PDB entry 7NXT | X-ray diffraction, 1.20 A resolution | chains A and P

Chain A:
Protein: 14-3-3 protein sigma
Organism: Homo sapiens
UniProt: P31947 (1433S_HUMAN); numbering as in UniProt (aligned over 1-231)
Amino-acid sequence (236 residues; row label = number of the first residue in the row; numbers below 1 keep their minus sign (Gly-4 is residue -4)):
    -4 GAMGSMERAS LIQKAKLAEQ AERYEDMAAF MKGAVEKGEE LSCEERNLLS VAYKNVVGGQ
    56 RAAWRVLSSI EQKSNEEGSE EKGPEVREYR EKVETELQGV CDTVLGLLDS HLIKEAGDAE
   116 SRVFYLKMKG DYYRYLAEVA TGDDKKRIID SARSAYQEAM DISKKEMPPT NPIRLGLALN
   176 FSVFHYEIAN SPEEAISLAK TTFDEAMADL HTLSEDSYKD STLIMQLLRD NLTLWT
Not modelled in the structure: -4 to -3, 69-77
Construct notes: expression tag (-4 to 0)
Modified / non-standard residues: Cys38 (S-hydroxycysteine; CSO)
Swiss-Prot annotation at these positions:
  - site (Interaction with phosphoserine on interacting protein): Arg56, Arg129
  - modified residue (Phosphoserine): Ser5, Ser74
Glycans and other covalent adducts: 4-(2,3-dihydro-1,4-benzoxazin-4-ylsulfonyl)benzaldehyde (UVE) linked to Lys122
Ion coordination: Mg2+ near Glu2 (its only coordinating residue here)
Small-molecule neighbours: UVE (4-(2,3-dihydro-1,4-benzoxazin-4-ylsulfonyl)benzaldehyde): Asn42, Phe119, Pro167, Ile168, Gly171, Asp215, Leu218, Ile219
What the authors report for this chain:
  - binding site for UVE: Lys122

Chain P:
Protein: Transcription factor p65
UniProt: Q04206 (TF65_HUMAN); residue numbers follow UniProt; this construct covers 39-51
Amino-acid sequence (13 residues; row label = number of the first residue in the row):
    39 EGRSAGSIPG RRS
Not modelled in the structure: 39-42
Construct notes: variant Arg49 (Glu in Q04206)
Modified / non-standard residues: Ser45 (phosphoserine; SEP)
Small-molecule neighbours: UVE (4-(2,3-dihydro-1,4-benzoxazin-4-ylsulfonyl)benzaldehyde): Ile46, Pro47, Gly48, Arg49, Arg50

Interface between chain A and chain P:
Residue-residue contacts - 26 pairs, chain A then chain P:
  Glu14(A) - Arg49(P)  salt bridge
  Asn42(A) - Arg49(P)
  Leu43(A) - Arg49(P)
  Val46(A) - Gly48(P)
  Val46(A) - Arg49(P)
  Lys49(A) - Ile46(P)
  Lys49(A) - Pro47(P)
  Lys49(A) - Gly48(P)
  Arg56(A) - Ser45(P)
  Lys122(A) - Ile46(P)
  Arg129(A) - Ser45(P)
  Tyr130(A) - Ser45(P)
  Leu174(A) - Gly44(P)
  Leu174(A) - Ser45(P)
  Leu174(A) - Ile46(P)
  Asn175(A) - Ser45(P)
  Asn175(A) - Ile46(P)  hydrogen bond (side chain-backbone)
  Val178(A) - Gly44(P)
  Glu182(A) - Ala43(P)  hydrogen bond (side chain-backbone)
  Asp215(A) - Arg50(P)  salt bridge
  Ile219(A) - Ile46(P)  hydrophobic
  Leu222(A) - Pro47(P)
  Asn226(A) - Ala43(P)
  Asn226(A) - Gly44(P)  hydrogen bond (side chain-backbone)
  Leu229(A) - Ala43(P)
  Trp230(A) - Ala43(P)  hydrophobic
Interface residues without a listed pair, chain A (20 interface residues in all): Gly171
Interface features reported in the paper:
  - pairs named by the authors: Arg49(P)-Glu14(A) (salt bridge), Arg50(P)-Asp215(A) (salt bridge)

In short:
Chain A and chain P form an interface of 20 and 8 residues respectively, with 3 hydrogen bonds and 2 salt
bridges. Among the polar pairs are Glu14(A)-Arg49(P), Asp215(A)-Arg50(P) and Asn175(A)-Ile46(P). The paper
describes salt bridges between Arg49(P) and Glu14(A) and Arg50(P) and Asp215(A). The paper reports a binding
site for UVE at Lys122(A).
Here chain A is 14-3-3 protein sigma (Homo sapiens) and chain P is Transcription factor p65. Entry 7NXT
(14-3-3 sigma with RelA/p65 binding site pS45 and covalently bound TCF521-183) was determined by X-ray
diffraction together with 7BI3, 7BIQ, 7BIW, 7BIY, 7BJB, 7BJF and 54 further entries from the same study.
